4ALM - chains B and C of the 4 polymer chains in the assembly; structure by X-ray diffraction, 2.45 A resolution.

Chain B (and C):
Name: Enoyl-[acyl-carrier-protein] reductase [NADPH]
From: Staphylococcus aureus
Notes: EC 1.3.1.10; chain C of this document is another copy of the same molecule, construct and numbering; everything in this record applies to it too
UniProtKB: Q7A6D8 (Q7A6D8_STAAN); residue numbers follow UniProt; this construct covers 1-256
Sequence (282 residues; row label = number of the first residue in the row; numbers below 1 keep their minus sign (Met-25 is residue -25)):
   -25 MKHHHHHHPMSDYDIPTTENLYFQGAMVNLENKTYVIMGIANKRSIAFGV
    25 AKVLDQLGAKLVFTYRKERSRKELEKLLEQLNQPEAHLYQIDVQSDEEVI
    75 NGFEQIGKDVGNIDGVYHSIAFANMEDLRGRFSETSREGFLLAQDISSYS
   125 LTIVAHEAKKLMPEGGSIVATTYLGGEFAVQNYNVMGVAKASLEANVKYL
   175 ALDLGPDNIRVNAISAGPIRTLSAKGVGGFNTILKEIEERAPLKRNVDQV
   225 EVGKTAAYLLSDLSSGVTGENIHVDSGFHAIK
Unresolved in the structure: -25 to -6, 148-152, 195-202, 250-256 (chain C: -25 to -7, 96-107, 148-155, 192-204, 251-256)
Construct notes: expression tag (-25 to 0); engineered mutation Val2 (Leu in Q7A6D8)
What the authors report for this chain:
  - mutagenesis - R40Q/K41N: increased catalytic activity on NADH
  - mutagenesis - R40Q/K41N/S44L: decreased catalytic activity
  - specificity-determining residues: Ser197 (by similarity / conservation)

How chain B and chain C interact:
Residue-residue contacts (59):
  Leu-5(B) - Val224(C)
  Phe-3(B) - Val27(C)  hydrophobic
  Phe-3(B) - Gln30(C)
  Phe-3(B) - Lys228(C)
  Gln-2(B) - Gln30(C)
  Gly-1(B) - Gln30(C)  hydrogen bond (backbone-side chain)
  Ala0(B) - Gln30(C)
  Val2(B) - Ala0(C)
  Val2(B) - Met1(C)  hydrogen bond (backbone-backbone)
  Val2(B) - Val2(C)
  Asn3(B) - Gln-2(C)
  Asn3(B) - Gly-1(C)
  Glu5(B) - Gln-2(C)
  Gln30(B) - Leu-5(C)
  Gln30(B) - Gly-1(C)  hydrogen bond (backbone-backbone)
  Leu31(B) - Gly-1(C)
  Leu31(B) - Ala0(C)
  Leu31(B) - Met1(C)  hydrophobic
  Asn56(B) - Asn-6(C)
  Asn56(B) - Leu-5(C)
  Arg194(B) - Thr242(C)
  Arg194(B) - Gly243(C)
  Arg194(B) - Glu244(C)
  Arg194(B) - Asn245(C)
  Glu225(B) - Ser239(C)  hydrogen bond
  Glu225(B) - Gly240(C)  hydrogen bond (side chain-backbone)
  Lys228(B) - Asp236(C)  salt bridge
  Lys228(B) - Leu237(C)
  Thr229(B) - Tyr232(C)  hydrogen bond
  Thr229(B) - Val241(C)
  Ala231(B) - Met1(C)
  Tyr232(B) - Met1(C)  hydrophobic
  Tyr232(B) - Thr229(C)  hydrogen bond
  Tyr232(B) - Tyr232(C)  hydrophobic
  Tyr232(B) - Leu237(C)  hydrophobic
  Ser235(B) - Met1(C)
  Asp236(B) - Lys228(C)  salt bridge
  Leu237(B) - Met1(C)  hydrophobic
  Leu237(B) - Lys228(C)
  Leu237(B) - Thr229(C)
  Leu237(B) - Leu237(C)  hydrophobic
  Ser239(B) - Glu225(C)  hydrogen bond
  Ser239(B) - Lys228(C)  hydrogen bond
  Gly240(B) - Glu225(C)
  Gly240(B) - His247(C)
  Gly240(B) - Val248(C)
  Gly240(B) - Asp249(C)  hydrogen bond (backbone-backbone)
  Val241(B) - His247(C)
  Glu244(B) - Asn245(C)
  Glu244(B) - His247(C)  salt bridge
  Asn245(B) - Glu244(C)
  Ile246(B) - Tyr232(C)
  Ile246(B) - Glu244(C)
  His247(B) - Gly240(C)
  His247(B) - Val241(C)
  His247(B) - Glu244(C)  salt bridge
  Val248(B) - Gly240(C)
  Val248(B) - Val241(C)  hydrophobic
  Asp249(B) - Gly240(C)  hydrogen bond (backbone-backbone)
Interface residues without a listed pair, chain B (33 interface residues in all): Leu4, Asp29, Pro192, Ile193
Interface residues without a listed pair, chain C (31 interface residues in all): Leu31, Lys172, Leu176, Val221, Ile246

Overview:
33 residues of chain B and 31 residues of chain C are in contact, with 11 hydrogen bonds and 4 salt bridges.
Polar contacts include Lys228(B)-Asp236(C), Glu244(B)-His247(C) and Gly-1(B)-Gln30(C). From the paper:
R40Q/K41N of chain B increase catalytic activity on NADH; the specificity determinant Ser197(B).
Chain B and chain C are both Enoyl-[acyl-carrier-protein] reductase [NADPH] (Staphylococcus aureus); the
structure, Crystal structure of S. aureus FabI (P43212), was determined by X-ray diffraction (same publication
as 4ALI, 4ALJ, 4ALK, 4ALL and 4ALN).
